8GDC - chains A and R of the 4 polymer chains in the assembly; structure by electron microscopy, 3.50 A resolution.

[Chain A]
Protein: Guanine nucleotide-binding protein G(i) subunit alpha-1
From: Homo sapiens
UniProt: P63096 (GNAI1_HUMAN); residues 1-354 here = UniProt positions 1-354
Sequence (354 residues; numbered 1 to 354; the number before each row is that of its first residue):
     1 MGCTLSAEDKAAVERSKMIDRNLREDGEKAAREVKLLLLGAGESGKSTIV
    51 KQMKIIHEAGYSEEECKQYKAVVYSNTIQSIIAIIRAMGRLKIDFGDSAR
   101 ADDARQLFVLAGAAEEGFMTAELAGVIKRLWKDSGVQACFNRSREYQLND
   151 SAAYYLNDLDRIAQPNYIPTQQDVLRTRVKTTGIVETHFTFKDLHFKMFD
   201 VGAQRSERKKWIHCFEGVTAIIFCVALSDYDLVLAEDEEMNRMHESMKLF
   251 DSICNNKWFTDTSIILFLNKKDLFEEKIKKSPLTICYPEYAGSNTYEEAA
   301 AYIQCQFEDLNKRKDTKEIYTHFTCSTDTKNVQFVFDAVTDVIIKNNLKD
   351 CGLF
Not modelled in the structure: 1-4, 42-44, 54-181, 234-242, 326-328
Construct notes: conflict Ala-203 (Gly in P63096), Ser-326 (Ala in P63096)
Swiss-Prot annotation at these positions:
  - region: Lys-35 to Thr-48 (G1 motif), Asp-173 to Thr-181 (G2 motif), Phe-196 to Gly-202, Gln-204, Arg-205 (G3 motif), Ile-265 to Asp-272 (G4 motif), Thr-324, Cys-325, Thr-327 to Thr-329 (G5 motif)
  - binding site (GTP): Glu-43 to Thr-48, Ser-151, Leu-175 to Thr-181, Asp-200 to Gly-202, Gln-204, Asn-269 to Asp-272
  - binding site (Mg(2+)): Ser-47, Thr-181
  - modified residue: Arg-178 (ADP-ribosylarginine), Gln-204 (Deamidated glutamine), Cys-351 (ADP-ribosylcysteine)
  - lipidation: Gly-2 (N-myristoyl glycine), Cys-3 (S-palmitoyl cysteine)
  - natural variant: Gly-40 (G40C: In NEDHISB; G40R: In NEDHISB), Gly-45 (G45D: In NEDHISB), Thr-48 (T48I: In NEDHISB; T48K: In NEDHISB), Gln-52 (Q52P: In NEDHISB), Ser-75 (deletion: In NEDHISB; uncertain significance), Gln-172 (deletion: In NEDHISB), Asp-173 (D173V: In NEDHISB), Glu-186 to Phe-189 (deletion: In NEDHISB; uncertain significance), Cys-224 (C224Y: In NEDHISB), Lys-270 (K270N: In NEDHISB; K270R: In NEDHISB), Asp-272 (D272G: In NEDHISB), Val-332 (V332E: In NEDHISB; uncertain significance)
  - mutagenesis: Gly-42 (G42R: Abolishes switch to an activated conformation and dissociation from beta and gamma subunits upon GTP binding. Abolishes interaction with RGS family members), Glu-116 (E116L: Enhances interaction (inactive GDP-bound) with RGS14), Gln-147 (Q147L: Enhances interaction (inactive GDP-bound) with RGS14), Glu-245 (E245L: Enhances interaction (inactive GDP-bound) with RGS14)

[Chain R]
Protein: Prostaglandin E2 receptor EP3 subtype
From: Homo sapiens
UniProt: P43115 (PE2R3_HUMAN); residue numbers follow UniProt; this construct covers 1-390
Sequence (390 residues; row label = number of the first residue in the row):
     1 MKETRGYGGDAPFCTRLNHSYTGMWAPERSAEARGNLTRPPGSGEDCGSV
    51 SVAFPITMLLTGFVGNALAMLLVSRSYRRRESKRKKSFLLCIGWLALTDL
   101 VGQLLTTPVVIVVYLSKQRWEHIDPSGRLCTFFGLTMTVFGLSSLFIASA
   151 MAVERALAIRAPHWYASHMKTRATRAVLLGVWLAVLAFALLPVLGVGQYT
   201 VQWPGTWCFISTGRGGNGTSSSHNWGNLFFASAFAFLGLLALTVTFSCNL
   251 ATIKALVSRCRAKATASQSSAQWGRITTETAIQLMGIMCVLSVCWSPLLI
   301 MMLKMIFNQTSVEHCKTHTEKQKECNFFLIAVRLASLNQILDPWVYLLLR
   351 KILLRKFCQIRYHTNNYASSSTSLPCQCSSTLMWSDHLER
Not modelled in the structure: 1-51, 77-85, 214-225, 265-270, 308-324, 354-390
Disulfides: Cys-130/Cys-208
Ligand contacts: Prostaglandin E2 (P2E; (Z)-7-[(1R,2R,3R)-3-hydroxy-2-[(E,3S)-3-hydroxyoct-1-enyl]-5-oxo-cyclopentyl]hept-5-enoic acid): Pro-55, Met-58, Gly-102, Gln-103, Thr-106, Thr-107, Tyr-114, Met-137, Gly-141, Thr-206, Trp-207, Phe-209, Trp-295, Val-332, Arg-333, Ser-336, Gln-339
Swiss-Prot annotation at these positions:
  - glycosylation (N-linked (GlcNAc...) asparagine): Asn-18, Asn-36
Reported in the primary citation:
  - binding site for Prostaglandin E2: Trp-295
  - mutagenesis - G141S: decreased signaling in response to Sulprostone
  - conformationally variable residues (side-chain flip): Thr-280

[How chain A and chain R interact]
Contacting residue pairs - 30 pairs, chain A then chain R:
  Glu-28(A) with Ser-167(R)
  Arg-32(A) with Ser-167(R)
  Asp-315(A) with Gln-272(R), hydrogen bond (backbone-side chain)
  Asp-337(A) with Arg-259(R), salt bridge
  Thr-340(A) with His-163(R), hydrogen bond
  Ile-343(A) with Pro-162(R); His-163(R)
  Ile-344(A) with Pro-162(R), hydrophobic; Trp-273(R), hydrophobic
  Lys-345(A) with Gln-272(R), hydrogen bond; Trp-273(R)
  Asn-347(A) with Ala-158(R); Pro-162(R), hydrogen bond (side chain-backbone); Tyr-165(R)
  Leu-348(A) with Ile-159(R), hydrophobic; Trp-273(R), hydrophobic; Ile-276(R), hydrophobic
  Lys-349(A) with Lys-86(R)
  Asp-350(A) with Lys-86(R); Phe-88(R); Tyr-165(R)
  Cys-351(A) with Phe-88(R); Glu-154(R); Arg-155(R)
  Gly-352(A) with Arg-155(R), hydrogen bond (backbone-side chain)
  Leu-353(A) with Thr-280(R); Gln-283(R), hydrogen bond (backbone-side chain); Leu-284(R), hydrophobic
  Phe-354(A) with Ile-276(R), hydrophobic; Glu-279(R)
Interface residues without a listed pair, chain A (18 interface residues in all): Leu-194, Asp-341
Interface residues without a listed pair, chain R (21 interface residues in all): Ala-166, Lys-170, Arg-350

[Overview]
The interface between chain A and chain R involves 18 residues on one side and 21 on the other; the contacts
include 6 hydrogen bonds and 1 salt bridge. Among the polar pairs are Asp-337(A)/Arg-259(R),
Asp-315(A)/Gln-272(R) and Thr-340(A)/His-163(R). From the paper: a binding site for Prostaglandin E2 at
Trp-295(R); G141S of chain R reduces signaling in response to Sulprostone.
Chain A is Guanine nucleotide-binding protein G(i) subunit alpha-1 and chain R is Prostaglandin E2 receptor
EP3 subtype, both from Homo sapiens; the structure, Cryo-EM Structure of the Prostaglandin E2 Receptor 3
Coupled to G Protein, was determined by electron microscopy, deposited together with 8GD9, 8GDA, 8GDB, 8GCM
and 8GCP.
